6CAS - chains A and P of the 23 polymer chains in the assembly; structure by X-ray diffraction, 3.50 A resolution.

== Chain A ==
Molecule: 16S Ribosomal RNA rRNA
From: Thermus thermophilus HB8
Sequence (1517 nucleotides; numbered 5 to 1544 plus 19 insertion-coded residues; 42 numbers in that range are skipped by the numbering (no residue carries them; nothing is unmodelled there); the number before each row is that of its first residue; a row labelled like 190A-190L holds insertion residues (190A, then the next letters in order)):
     5 UGGAGAGUCUGAUCCUGGCUCAGGGUGAACGCUGGCGGCGUGCCUAAGAC
    55 AUGCAAGUCGUGCGGG
    73 CCGCGGGGUUUU
    88 ACUCCG
    95 UGGUC
   101 AGCGGCGGACGGGUGAGUAACGCGUGGGU
  129A G
   130 ACCUACCCGGAAGAGGGGGACAACCCGGGGAAACUCGGGCUAAUCCCCCA
   180 UGUGGACCCGC
190A-190L CCCUUGGGGUGU
   191 GUCCAAAGGGCUUU
   216 GCCCGCUUCCGGAUGGGCCCGCGUCCCAUCAGCUAGUUGGUGGGGUAAUG
   266 GCCCACCAAGGCGACGACGGGUAGCCGGUCUGAGAGGAUGGCCGGCCACA
   316 GGGGCACUGAGACACGGGCCCCACUCCUACGGGAGGCAGCAGUUAGGAAU
   366 CUUCCGCAAUGGGCGCAAGCCUGACGGAGCGACGCCGCUUGGAGGAAGAA
   416 GCCCUUCGGGGUGUAAACUCCUGAA
   442 CCCGGGACGAAACCCCCGACGA
   474 GGGGACUGACGGUACCGGG
   494 GUAAUAGCGCCGGCCAACUCCGUGCCAGCAGCCXCGGUAAUACGGAGGGC
   544 GCGAGCGUUACCCGGAUUCACUGGGCGUAAAGGGCGUGUAGGCGGCCUGG
   594 GGCGUCCCAUGUGAAAGACCACGGCUCAACCGUGGGGGAGCGUGGGAUAC
   644 GCUCAGGCUAGACGGUGGGAGAGGGUGGUGGAAUUCCCGGAGUAGCGGUG
   694 AAAUGCGCAGAUACCGGGAGGAACGCCGAUGGCGAAGGCAGCCACCUGGU
   744 CCACCCGUGACGCUGAGGCGCGAAAGCGUGGGGAGCAAACCGGAUUAGAU
   794 ACCCGGGUAGUCCACGCCCUAAACGAUGCGCGCUAGGUCUCUGGGUCU
   848 CCUGGGGGCCGAAGCUAACGCGUUAAGCGCGCCGCCUGGGGAGUACGGCC
   898 GCAAGGCUGAAACUCAAAGGAAUUGACGGGGGCCCGCACAAGCGGUGGAG
   948 CAUGUGGUUUAAUUCGAAGXAACGCGAAGAACCUUACCAGGCCUUGACAU
   998 GCUAGG
 1003A G
  1004 AACCCGGGUGAAAGCCUGGGGUGCCCC
1030A-1030D GCGA
  1031 GGGGAGCCCUAGCACAGGUGCUGCAUGGCCGUCGUCAGCUCGUGCCGUGA
  1081 GGUGUUGGGUUAAGUCCCGCAACGAGCGCAACCCCCGCCGUUAGUUGCCA
  1131 GCGGUUCGGCCGGGCACUCUAACGGGACUGCCCGCGAAA
  1171 GCGGGAGGAAGGAGGGGACGACGUCUGGUCAGCAUGGCCCUUACGGCCUG
  1221 GGCGACACACGUGCUACAAUGCCCACUACAAAGCGAUGCCACCCGGCAAC
  1271 GGGGAGCUAAUCGCAAAAAGGUGGGCCCAGUUCGGAUUGGGGUCUGCAAC
  1321 CCGACCCCAUGAAGCCGGAAUCGCUAGUAAUCGCGGAUCAG
 1361A C
  1362 CAUGCCGCGGUGAAUACGUUCCCGGGCCUUGUACACACXGCCXGUXACGC
  1412 CAUGGGAGCGGGCUCUACCCGAAGUCGCCGGG
  1446 AGCCUACGGG
  1459 CAGGCGCCGAGGGUAGGGCCCGUGACUGGGGCGAAGUCGUAACAAGGUAG
  1509 CUGUACCGGAAGGUGCGGCUGGAUCACCUCCUUUCU
Unresolved in the structure: 1534-1538
Modified / non-standard residues: PSU (pseudouridine-5'-monophosphate) at position 516, G7M (N7-methyl-guanosine-5'-monophosphate) at position 527, M2G (N2-dimethylguanosine-5'-monophosphate) at position 966, 5MC (5-methylcytidine-5'-monophosphate) at position 967, 2MG (2N-methylguanosine-5'-monophosphate) at position 1207, 5MC (5-methylcytidine-5'-monophosphate) at position 1400, 4OC (4n,o2'-methylcytidine-5'-monophosphate) at position 1402, 5MC (5-methylcytidine-5'-monophosphate) at position 1404, 5MC (5-methylcytidine-5'-monophosphate) at position 1407, UR3 (3-methyluridine-5'-monophoshate) at position 1498, MA6 (6N-dimethyladenosine-5'-monophoshate) at position 1518, MA6 (6N-dimethyladenosine-5'-monophoshate) at position 1519, PSU (pseudouridine-5'-monophosphate) at position 1540, PSU (pseudouridine-5'-monophosphate) at position 1541
Sequence notes: conflict C13 (U131313 in 55771382)
Metal / ion sites: Mg2+ site 1 near U5 (its only coordinating residue here); Mg2+ site 2 near G21 (its only coordinating residue here); Mg2+ site 3: G46, G394; Mg2+ site 4: C48, G115; Mg2+ site 5 near A53 (its only coordinating residue here); Mg2+ site 6: A59, U387; Mg2+ site 7 near G61 (its only coordinating residue here); Mg2+ site 8 near A88 (its only coordinating residue here); Mg2+ site 9 near U98 (its only coordinating residue here); Mg2+ site 10: A109, G331; Mg2+ site 11 near G111 (its only coordinating residue here); Mg2+ site 12 near G117 (its only coordinating residue here); 104 more Mg2+ sites not listed
Ligand contacts: EUS (N-[(1R,2S,3S,4R,5S)-5-amino-4-{[(2S,3R)-3-amino-6-(aminomethyl)-3,4-dihydro-2H-pyran-2-yl]oxy}-2-{[3-deoxy-4-C-methyl-3-(methylamino)-beta-L-arabinopyranosyl]oxy}-3-hydroxycyclohexyl]methanesulfonamide): 5MC_1404, G1405, U1406, 5MC_1407, A1408, C1409, G1491, A1492, A1493, G1494, U1495, C1496, G1497
From the paper describing this entry:
  - binding site for EUS: C1496 (proposed by the authors, not directly observed)
  - conformationally variable residues (side-chain flip): A1492, A1493

== Chain P ==
Protein: 30S ribosomal protein S16
From: Thermus thermophilus (strain HB8 / ATCC 27634 / DSM 579)
UniProtKB: Q5SJH3 (RS16_THET8); residue numbers follow UniProt; this construct covers 1-88
Sequence (88 residues; each row starts with the number of its first residue):
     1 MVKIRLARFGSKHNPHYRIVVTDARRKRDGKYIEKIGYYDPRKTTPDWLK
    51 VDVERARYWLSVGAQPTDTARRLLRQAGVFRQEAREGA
Unresolved in the structure: 84-88

== Interface between chain A and chain P ==
Contacting residue pairs (92):
  C43(A) with Lys-12(P), phosphate contact; His-13(P), phosphate contact
  G44(A) with Ser-11(P), phosphate contact; Lys-12(P), hydrogen bond to the phosphate
  C110(A) with Arg-25(P), hydrogen bond to the sugar
  G111(A) with Arg-25(P), sugar contact
  G112(A) with Lys-27(P), phosphate contact
  A134(A) with Met-1(P), base contact; Arg-25(P), base contact
  C135(A) with Met-1(P), hydrogen bond to the base
  C136(A) with Met-1(P), sugar contact; Gly-63(P), hydrogen bond to the sugar; Gln-65(P), hydrogen bond to the sugar
  C137(A) with Ser-61(P), hydrogen bond to the sugar; Gly-63(P), sugar contact
  G227(A) with Val-62(P), hydrogen bond to the base
  A228(A) with Val-2(P), sugar contact; Tyr-58(P), sugar contact; Trp-59(P), phosphate contact; Val-62(P), sugar contact
  U229(A) with Val-2(P), sugar contact; Asp-23(P), hydrogen bond to the sugar; Ile-33(P), sugar contact; Trp-59(P), phosphate contact
  G230(A) with Asp-23(P), sugar contact; Arg-25(P), hydrogen bond to the sugar
  G231(A) with Arg-26(P), salt bridge to the phosphate
  G309(A) with Gly-30(P), phosphate contact; Lys-31(P), phosphate contact
  G310(A) with Arg-26(P), phosphate contact; Lys-27(P), salt bridge to the phosphate; Gly-30(P), phosphate contact; Lys-31(P), hydrogen bond to the phosphate
  C311(A) with Arg-26(P), salt bridge to the phosphate
  A374(A) with Tyr-17(P), sugar contact
  U375(A) with Leu-6(P), phosphate contact; Tyr-17(P), hydrogen bond to the sugar; Arg-28(P), sugar contact; Thr-69(P), hydrogen bond to the phosphate
  G376(A) with Arg-5(P), hydrogen bond to the phosphate; Leu-6(P), hydrogen bond to the phosphate; Arg-28(P), sugar contact; Thr-67(P), hydrogen bond to the phosphate
  G377(A) with Lys-3(P), salt bridge to the phosphate; Arg-5(P), salt bridge to the phosphate; Ala-24(P), sugar contact
  C390(A) with Arg-28(P), hydrogen bond to the phosphate
  G391(A) with Arg-8(P), hydrogen bond to the phosphate; Arg-28(P), salt bridge to the phosphate
  G392(A) with Arg-8(P), salt bridge to the phosphate; Lys-12(P), phosphate contact; His-13(P), hydrogen bond to the phosphate
  A393(A) with Lys-12(P), salt bridge to the phosphate; His-13(P), salt bridge to the phosphate
  C449(A) with Arg-42(P), hydrogen bond to the base; Lys-43(P), hydrogen bond to the phosphate
  G450(A) with His-13(P), base contact; Pro-15(P), sugar contact; Pro-41(P), sugar contact; Arg-42(P), sugar contact; Lys-43(P), salt bridge to the phosphate
  A452(A) with Lys-43(P), phosphate contact; Arg-72(P), salt bridge to the phosphate
  A453(A) with Asp-68(P), hydrogen bond to the sugar; Arg-72(P), sugar contact
  C454(A) with Asp-68(P), sugar contact
  G462(A) with Gln-82(P), hydrogen bond to the base
  A463(A) with Arg-75(P), salt bridge to the phosphate; Phe-80(P), sugar contact; Arg-81(P), sugar contact; Gln-82(P), hydrogen bond to the sugar; Glu-83(P), hydrogen bond to the sugar
  G474(A) with Arg-75(P), salt bridge to the phosphate; Arg-81(P), sugar contact
  C483(A) with His-13(P), sugar contact
  A607(A) with Lys-31(P), base contact
  A608(A) with Arg-18(P), hydrogen bond to the sugar; Tyr-32(P), sugar contact
  A609(A) with Arg-18(P), salt bridge to the phosphate
  G616(A) with Thr-45(P), sugar contact
  G617(A) with Thr-44(P), sugar contact; Thr-45(P), sugar contact
  C623(A) with Ser-11(P), sugar contact
  C624(A) with Phe-9(P), phosphate contact; Asn-14(P), sugar contact; His-16(P), sugar contact
  G625(A) with Phe-9(P), phosphate contact; His-16(P), sugar contact
  U626(A) with Arg-18(P), salt bridge to the phosphate; Tyr-38(P), phosphate contact
  G627(A) with Lys-35(P), salt bridge to the phosphate; Lys-50(P), salt bridge to the phosphate
Other interface residues (no listed pair), chain A (49 interface residues in all): A325, G378, A389, A451, G475
Other interface residues (no listed pair), chain P (52 interface residues in all): Gly-10, Asp-29, Tyr-39, Leu-60

== Overview ==
The interface between chain A and chain P involves 49 residues on one side and 52 on the other, with 25
hydrogen bonds and 17 salt bridges. Polar pairs include C135(A)/Met-1(P), G227(A)/Val-62(P) and
C449(A)/Arg-42(P). Bound to chain A: compound EUS. The paper reports a binding site for EUS at C1496(A);
conformational variability at A1492(A) and A1493(A).
Here chain A is 16S Ribosomal RNA rRNA (Thermus thermophilus HB8) and chain P is 30S ribosomal protein S16
(Thermus thermophilus (strain HB8 / ATCC 27634 / DSM 579)). Entry 6CAS (Serial Femtosecond X-ray Crystal
Structure of 30S ribosomal subunit from Thermus thermophilus in complex with N1MS) was determined by X-ray
diffraction, deposited together with 6CAR.
